PDB entry 1HGJ | X-ray diffraction, 2.70 A resolution | chains D and E of the 6 polymer chains in the assembly

[Chain D]
Molecule: Hemagglutinin, chain HA1
From: Influenza A virus
UniProtKB: P03437 (HEMA_IAAIC); residues 1-175 here correspond to UniProt positions 346-520 (UniProt number = residue number + 345)
Chain sequence (175 residues; row label = number of the first residue in the row):
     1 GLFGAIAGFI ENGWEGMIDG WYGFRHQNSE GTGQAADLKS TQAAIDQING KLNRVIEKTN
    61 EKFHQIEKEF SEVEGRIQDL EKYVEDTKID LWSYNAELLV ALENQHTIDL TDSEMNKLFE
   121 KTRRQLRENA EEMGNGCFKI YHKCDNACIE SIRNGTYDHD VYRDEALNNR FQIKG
Disulfides: Cys144-Cys148
Covalently attached groups: N-acetylglucosamine (NAG) linked to Asn154
UniProt features mapped onto this chain:
  - glycosylation: Asn154 (N-linked (GlcNAc...) asparagine)

[Chain E]
Molecule: Hemagglutinin, chain HA1
From: Influenza A virus
UniProtKB: P03437 (HEMA_IAAIC); residues 1-328 here correspond to UniProt positions 17-344 (UniProt number = residue number + 16)
Chain sequence (328 residues; row label = number of the first residue in the row):
     1 QDLPGNDNST ATLCLGHHAV PNGTLVKTIT DDQIEVTNAT ELVQSSSTGK ICNNPHRILD
    61 GIDCTLIDAL LGDPHCDVFQ NETWDLFVER SKAFSNCYPY DVPDYASLRS LVASSGTLEF
   121 ITEGFTWTGV TQNGGSNACK RGPGSGFFSR LNWLTKSGST YPVLNVTMPN NDNFDKLYIW
   181 GIHHPSTNQE QTSLYVQASG RVTVSTRRSQ QTIIPNIGSR PWVRGLSSRI SIYWTIVKPG
   241 DVLVINSNGN LIAPRGYFKM RTGKSSIMRS DAPIDTCISE CITPNGSIPN DKPFQNVNKI
   301 TYGACPKYVK QNTLKLATGM RNVPEKQT
Disulfides: Cys52-Cys277, Cys64-Cys76, Cys97-Cys139, Cys281-Cys305
Covalently attached groups: N-acetylglucosamine (NAG) linked to Asn38, Asn81, Asn285; glycan linked to Asn165
Small-molecule neighbours: AMN (methyl 5-acetamido-9-amino-3,5,9-trideoxy-D-glycero-alpha-D-galacto-non-2-ulopyranosidonic acid): Tyr98, Gly134, Gly135, Ser136, Asn137, Trp153, Thr155, His183, Glu190, Leu194, Leu226, Ser228
UniProt features mapped onto this chain:
  - glycosylation (N-linked (GlcNAc...) asparagine): Asn8, Asn22, Asn38, Asn81, Asn165, Asn285

[Interface between chain D and chain E]
Residue-residue contacts - 10 pairs, chain D then chain E:
  Ser71(D) with Lys238(E), hydrogen bond (backbone-side chain)
  Glu72(D) with Lys238(E), salt bridge
  Val73(D) with Leu111(E), hydrophobic; Trp234(E); Ile236(E), hydrophobic
  Glu74(D) with Ser107(E)
  Gly75(D) with Ser107(E)
  Arg76(D) with Ser107(E), hydrogen bond (backbone-side chain)
  Asp79(D) with Ser110(E), hydrogen bond
  Lys174(D) with Gln1(E)
Interface residues without a listed pair, chain E (8 interface residues in all): Ala106

[In short]
The chain D/chain E interface involves 8 residues from each chain, with 3 hydrogen bonds and 1 salt bridge.
Polar pairs include Glu72(D)-Lys238(E), Ser71(D)-Lys238(E) and Arg76(D)-Ser107(E). Bound to chain E: compound
AMN. Covalently linked N-acetylglucosamine: at Asn154(D). Covalently linked N-acetylglucosamine: at Asn38(E),
Asn81(E) and Asn285(E).
Chain D is Hemagglutinin, chain HA1 and chain E is Hemagglutinin, chain HA1, both from Influenza A virus; the
structure, Binding of influenza virus hemagglutinin to analogs of its cell-surface receptor, sialic acid:
analysis by proton ..., was determined by X-ray diffraction (same publication as 1HGD, 1HGE, 1HGF, 1HGG, 1HGH
and 1HGI).
